Entry 8TPX (electron microscopy, 3.40 A resolution); this record covers chains B and L of the 5 polymer chains in the assembly.

[Chain B]
Name: EryAII, 6-deoxyerythronolide-B synthase EryA3, modules 5 and 6
From: Saccharopolyspora erythraea
Notes: EC 2.3.1.94; fragment: DEBS Module 3
UniProt: Q5UNP5 (Q5UNP5_SACER); residues 3-1466 here correspond to UniProt positions 2-1465 (UniProt number = residue number - 1)
Amino-acid sequence (1766 residues; each row starts with the number of its first residue; numbering starts at 0):
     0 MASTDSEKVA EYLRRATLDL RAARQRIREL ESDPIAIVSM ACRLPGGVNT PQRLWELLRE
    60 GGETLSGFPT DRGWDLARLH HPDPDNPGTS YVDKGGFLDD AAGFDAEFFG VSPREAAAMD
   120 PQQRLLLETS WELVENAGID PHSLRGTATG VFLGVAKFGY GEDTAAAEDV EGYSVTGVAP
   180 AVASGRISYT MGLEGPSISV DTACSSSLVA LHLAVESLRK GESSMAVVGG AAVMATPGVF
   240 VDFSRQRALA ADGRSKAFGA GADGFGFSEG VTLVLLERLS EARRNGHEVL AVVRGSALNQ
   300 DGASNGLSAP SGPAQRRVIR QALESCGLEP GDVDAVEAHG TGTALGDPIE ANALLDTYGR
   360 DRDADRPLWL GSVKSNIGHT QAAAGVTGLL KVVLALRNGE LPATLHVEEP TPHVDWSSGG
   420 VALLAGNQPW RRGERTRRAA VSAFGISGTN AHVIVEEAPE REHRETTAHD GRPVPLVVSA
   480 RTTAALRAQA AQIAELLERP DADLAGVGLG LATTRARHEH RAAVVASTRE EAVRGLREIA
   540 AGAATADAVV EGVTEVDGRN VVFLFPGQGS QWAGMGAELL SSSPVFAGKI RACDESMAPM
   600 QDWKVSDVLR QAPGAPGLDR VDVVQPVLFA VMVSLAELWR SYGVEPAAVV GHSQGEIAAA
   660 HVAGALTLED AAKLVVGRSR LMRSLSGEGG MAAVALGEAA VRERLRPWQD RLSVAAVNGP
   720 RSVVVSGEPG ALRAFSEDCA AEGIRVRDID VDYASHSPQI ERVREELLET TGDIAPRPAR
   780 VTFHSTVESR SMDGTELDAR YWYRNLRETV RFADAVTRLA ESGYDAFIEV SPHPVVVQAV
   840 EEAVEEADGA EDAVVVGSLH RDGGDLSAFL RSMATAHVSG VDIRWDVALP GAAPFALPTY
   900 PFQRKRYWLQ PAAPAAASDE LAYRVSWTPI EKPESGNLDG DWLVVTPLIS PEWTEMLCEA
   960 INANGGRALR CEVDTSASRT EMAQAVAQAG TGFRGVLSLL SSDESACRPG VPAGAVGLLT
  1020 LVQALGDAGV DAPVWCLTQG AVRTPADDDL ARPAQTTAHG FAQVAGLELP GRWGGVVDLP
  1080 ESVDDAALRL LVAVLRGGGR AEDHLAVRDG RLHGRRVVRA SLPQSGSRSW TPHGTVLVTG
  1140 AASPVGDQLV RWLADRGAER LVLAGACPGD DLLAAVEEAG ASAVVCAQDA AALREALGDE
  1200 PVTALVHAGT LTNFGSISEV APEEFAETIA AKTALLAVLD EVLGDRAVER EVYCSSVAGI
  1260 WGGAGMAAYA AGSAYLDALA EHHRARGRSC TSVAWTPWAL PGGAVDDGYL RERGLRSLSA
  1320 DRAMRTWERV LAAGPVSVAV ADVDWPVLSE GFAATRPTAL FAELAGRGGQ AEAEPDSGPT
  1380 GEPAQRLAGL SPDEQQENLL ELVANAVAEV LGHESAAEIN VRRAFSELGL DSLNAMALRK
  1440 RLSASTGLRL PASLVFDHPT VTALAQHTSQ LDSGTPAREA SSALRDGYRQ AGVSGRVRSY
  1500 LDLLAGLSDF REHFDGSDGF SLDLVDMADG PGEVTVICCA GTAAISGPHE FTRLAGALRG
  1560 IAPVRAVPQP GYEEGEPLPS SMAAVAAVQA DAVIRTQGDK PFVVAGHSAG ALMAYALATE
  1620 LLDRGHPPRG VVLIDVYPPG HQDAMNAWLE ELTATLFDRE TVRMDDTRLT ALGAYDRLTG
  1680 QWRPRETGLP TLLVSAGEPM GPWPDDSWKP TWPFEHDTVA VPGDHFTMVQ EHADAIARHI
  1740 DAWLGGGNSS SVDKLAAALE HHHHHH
Disordered / not traced: 0-2, 694-695, 710-712, 909-1765
Construct notes: expression tag (0-2); conflict Thr481 (Ser480 in Q5UNP5)
Modified residues: Ser1431 (4'-phosphopanthetheine-serine; 4HH)

[Chain L]
Name: Antibody Fragment 1B2, Light Chain
From: Homo sapiens
Notes: antibody fragment or engineered binder
Amino-acid sequence (236 residues; each row starts with the number of its first residue):
     1 LFAIPLVVPF YSHSALDVVM TQSPLSLPVT PGEPASISCR SSQSLLHSNG YNYLDWYLQK
    61 PGQSPQLLIY LGSNRASGVP DRFSGSGSGT DFTLKISRVE AEDVGVYYCM QSLQTPRLTF
   121 GPGTKVDIKR TVAAPSVFIF PPSDEQLKSG TASVVCLLNN FYPRGAKVQW KVDNALQSGN
   181 SQESVTEQDS KDSTYSLSST LTLSKADYEK HKVYACEVTH QGLSSPVTKS FNRGEC
Disordered / not traced: 1-16, 173-176, 213-214, 232-236
Disulfide bonds: Cys39-Cys109, Cys156-Cys216

[Chain B / chain L interface]
Contacting residue pairs - 6 pairs, chain B then chain L:
  Tyr11(B) - Asp55(L)
  Tyr11(B) - Leu71(L)  hydrophobic
  Tyr11(B) - Ser112(L)
  Arg14(B) - Tyr70(L)
  Asp18(B) - Tyr70(L)  hydrogen bond
  Asp18(B) - Ser77(L)  hydrogen bond
Other interface residues (no listed pair), chain B (6 interface residues in all): Lys7, Ala15, Ala21
Other interface residues (no listed pair), chain L (8 interface residues in all): Tyr53, Ala76, Thr115

[Overview]
The interface between chain B and chain L involves 6 residues on one side and 8 on the other; the contacts
include 2 hydrogen bonds. Polar contacts include Asp18(B)-Tyr70(L) and Asp18(B)-Ser77(L).
Chain B is EryAII, 6-deoxyerythronolide-B synthase EryA3, modules 5 and 6 (Saccharopolyspora erythraea) and
chain L is Antibody Fragment 1B2, Light Chain (Homo sapiens); the structure, Crosslinked 6-deoxyerythronolide
B synthase (DEBS) Module 3 in complex with antibody fragment 1B2: trans-oriented 1B2 and ..., was determined
by electron microscopy (same publication as 8TPW, 8TKO, 8TJN, 8TJO and 8TJP).
